PDB entry 3VB4 | X-ray diffraction, 2.20 A resolution | chains A and B of the 4 polymer chains in the assembly

== Chain A (and B) ==
Molecule: 3C-like proteinase
Organism: SARS coronavirus
Notes: EC 3.4.22.-; chain B of this document is another copy of the same molecule, construct and numbering; everything in this record applies to it too
UniProt: P0C6U8 (R1A_CVHSA); residues 1-306 here correspond to UniProt positions 3241-3546 (UniProt number = residue number + 3240)
Sequence (306 residues; each row starts with the number of its first residue):
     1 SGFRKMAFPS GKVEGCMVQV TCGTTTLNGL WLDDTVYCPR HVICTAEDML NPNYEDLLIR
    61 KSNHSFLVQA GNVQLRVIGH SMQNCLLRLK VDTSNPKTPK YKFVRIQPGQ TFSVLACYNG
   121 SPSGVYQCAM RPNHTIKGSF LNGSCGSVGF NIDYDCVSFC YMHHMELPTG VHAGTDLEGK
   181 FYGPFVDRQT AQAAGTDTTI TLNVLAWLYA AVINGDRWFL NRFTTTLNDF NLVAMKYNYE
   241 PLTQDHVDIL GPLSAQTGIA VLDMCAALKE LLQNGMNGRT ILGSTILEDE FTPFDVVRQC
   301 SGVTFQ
Not modelled in the structure: 302-306 (chain B: fully traced)
Curated features (UniProtKB/Swiss-Prot):
  - active site (For 3CL-PRO activity): His41, Cys145
  - site: Gln306 (Cleavage)

== Interface between chain A and chain B ==
Contacting residue pairs (78; chain A residue first):
  Ser1(A) with Gly138(B); Ser139(B); Phe140(B), hydrogen bond (backbone-backbone); Glu166(B), hydrogen bond; Gly170(B); His172(B)
  Gly2(A) with Gly138(B); Ser139(B), hydrogen bond (backbone-side chain)
  Phe3(A) with Gly138(B)
  Arg4(A) with Tyr126(B); Gln127(B), hydrogen bond (side chain-backbone); Cys128(B); Lys137(B), hydrogen bond (side chain-backbone); Ser139(B); Glu290(B), salt bridge
  Lys5(A) with Arg4(B)
  Met6(A) with Gly124(B); Val125(B); Tyr126(B), hydrophobic; Ser139(B)
  Ala7(A) with Gly124(B); Val125(B), hydrogen bond (backbone-backbone)
  Phe8(A) with Val125(B)
  Pro9(A) with Ser10(B); Glu14(B); Leu115(B), hydrophobic; Pro122(B), hydrophobic; Ser123(B); Gly124(B)
  Ser10(A) with Pro9(B); Ser10(B), hydrogen bond (backbone-side chain); Glu14(B), hydrogen bond (backbone-side chain)
  Gly11(A) with Gly11(B); Glu14(B), hydrogen bond (backbone-side chain)
  Glu14(A) with Pro9(B); Ser10(B), hydrogen bond (side chain-backbone); Gly11(B), hydrogen bond (side chain-backbone)
  Tyr118(A) with Thr304(B)
  Ser121(A) with Thr304(B); Phe305(B)
  Pro122(A) with Pro9(B), hydrophobic; Thr304(B); Phe305(B), hydrogen bond (backbone-backbone)
  Ser123(A) with Pro9(B); Arg298(B); Val303(B), hydrogen bond (side chain-backbone); Phe305(B)
  Gly124(A) with Ala7(B)
  Val125(A) with Met6(B); Ala7(B), hydrogen bond (backbone-backbone); Phe8(B)
  Tyr126(A) with Arg4(B); Lys5(B); Met6(B), hydrophobic
  Gln127(A) with Arg4(B), hydrogen bond (backbone-side chain)
  Cys128(A) with Arg4(B)
  Lys137(A) with Arg4(B), hydrogen bond (backbone-side chain)
  Gly138(A) with Ser1(B); Gly2(B)
  Ser139(A) with Ser1(B); Gly2(B), hydrogen bond (side chain-backbone); Phe3(B); Arg4(B); Met6(B); Gln299(B), hydrogen bond
  Phe140(A) with Ser1(B), hydrogen bond (backbone-backbone)
  Leu141(A) with Gln299(B); Gly302(B)
  Glu166(A) with Ser1(B), hydrogen bond (side chain-backbone)
  Gly170(A) with Ser1(B), hydrogen bond (backbone-side chain)
  His172(A) with Ser1(B)
  Thr285(A) with Thr285(B), hydrogen bond; Ile286(B)
  Ile286(A) with Thr285(B)
  Glu290(A) with Arg4(B), salt bridge
  Gln299(A) with Ser139(B), hydrogen bond; Leu141(B)
  Ser301(A) with Leu141(B)
Also at the interface, not in a pair above, chain A (38 interface residues in all): Lys12, Leu115, Arg298, Cys300
Also at the interface, not in a pair above, chain B (40 interface residues in all): Lys12, Cys300, Ser301

== In short ==
The interface between chain A and chain B involves 38 residues on one side and 40 on the other, with 23
hydrogen bonds and 2 salt bridges. Polar pairs include Arg4(A)-Glu290(B), Ser1(A)-Glu166(B) and
Gly2(A)-Ser139(B).
Both chains are 3C-like proteinase (SARS coronavirus). Entry 3VB4 (Crystal structure of SARS-CoV 3C-like
protease with B4Z) was determined by X-ray diffraction together with 3VB3, 3VB5, 3VB6 and 3VB7 from the same
study.
